3S56 - chains A and B; structure by X-ray diffraction, 1.88 A resolution.

Chain A (and B):
Name: Protease
Source organism: Human immunodeficiency virus 1
Notes: EC 3.4.23.16; chain B of this document is another copy of the same molecule, construct and numbering; everything in this record applies to it too
UniProt: Q7SSI0 (Q7SSI0_9HIV1); residue numbers follow UniProt; this construct covers 1-99
Sequence (99 residues; row label = number of the first residue in the row):
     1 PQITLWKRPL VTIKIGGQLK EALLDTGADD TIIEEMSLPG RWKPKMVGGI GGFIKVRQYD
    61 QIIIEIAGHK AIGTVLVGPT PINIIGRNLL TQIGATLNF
Differences from the reference sequence: engineered mutation K7 (Gln in Q7SSI0), I32 (Val in Q7SSI0), I33 (Leu in Q7SSI0), V47 (Ile in Q7SSI0), I63 (Leu in Q7SSI0), A67 (Cys in Q7SSI0), I82 (Val in Q7SSI0), A95 (Ser in Q7SSI0)
Small-molecule neighbours: Fortovase (ROC; (2S)-N-[(2S,3R)-4-[(2S,3S,4aS,8aS)-3-(tert-butylcarbamoyl)-3,4,4a,5,6,7,8,8a-octahydro-1H-isoquinolin-2-yl]-3-hydroxy-1 -phenyl-butan-2-yl]-2-(quinolin-2-ylcarbonylamino)butanediamide): L23, D25, G27, A28, D29, D30, I32, V47, G48, G49, I50, F53, T80, P81, I82, I84
What the authors report for this chain:
  - binding site for Fortovase: R8, L10, E21, L23, G27, I32, E34, W42, P44, V47, G48, F53, P81, I82, N83

How chain A and chain B interact:
Pairs across the interface - 91 pairs, chain A then chain B:
  P1(A) - L97(B)
  P1(A) - N98(B)
  P1(A) - F99(B)  hydrogen bond (backbone-backbone)
  Q2(A) - T96(B)  hydrogen bond
  Q2(A) - L97(B)
  Q2(A) - N98(B)
  I3(A) - T96(B)
  I3(A) - L97(B)  hydrogen bond (backbone-backbone)
  I3(A) - F99(B)  hydrophobic
  L5(A) - R87(B)  hydrogen bond (backbone-side chain)
  L5(A) - L90(B)  hydrophobic
  L5(A) - T91(B)
  L5(A) - A95(B)
  W6(A) - R87(B)
  W6(A) - T91(B)
  K7(A) - R87(B)
  R8(A) - D29(B)  salt bridge
  R8(A) - R87(B)
  P9(A) - T26(B)
  P9(A) - R87(B)
  L23(A) - G27(B)
  L24(A) - T26(B)  hydrogen bond (backbone-side chain)
  L24(A) - L97(B)  hydrophobic
  L24(A) - F99(B)  hydrophobic
  D25(A) - D25(B)
  D25(A) - T26(B)
  D25(A) - G27(B)
  T26(A) - L5(B)
  T26(A) - P9(B)
  T26(A) - L24(B)  hydrogen bond (side chain-backbone)
  T26(A) - D25(B)
  T26(A) - T26(B)  hydrogen bond (side chain-backbone)
  T26(A) - L97(B)
  G27(A) - L23(B)
  G27(A) - D25(B)  hydrogen bond (backbone-side chain)
  D29(A) - R8(B)  salt bridge
  I32(A) - I50(B)  hydrophobic
  G48(A) - I50(B)
  G49(A) - I50(B)
  I50(A) - I32(B)  hydrophobic
  I50(A) - G49(B)
  I50(A) - I50(B)
  I50(A) - G51(B)  hydrogen bond (backbone-backbone)
  I50(A) - G52(B)
  I50(A) - I54(B)  hydrophobic
  I50(A) - T80(B)
  I50(A) - I84(B)  hydrophobic
  G51(A) - G51(B)
  G51(A) - G52(B)
  G51(A) - I54(B)
  G52(A) - G51(B)
  I54(A) - I50(B)
  A67(A) - F99(B)  hydrophobic
  H69(A) - F99(B)
  R87(A) - L5(B)  hydrogen bond (side chain-backbone)
  R87(A) - W6(B)
  R87(A) - K7(B)  hydrogen bond (side chain-backbone)
  R87(A) - R8(B)
  R87(A) - P9(B)
  L90(A) - L5(B)  hydrophobic
  T91(A) - L5(B)
  T91(A) - W6(B)
  I93(A) - F99(B)
  G94(A) - N98(B)
  G94(A) - F99(B)
  A95(A) - L5(B)
  A95(A) - N98(B)
  A95(A) - F99(B)  hydrophobic
  T96(A) - Q2(B)  hydrogen bond
  T96(A) - I3(B)
  T96(A) - T96(B)
  T96(A) - L97(B)
  T96(A) - N98(B)  hydrogen bond (backbone-backbone)
  L97(A) - Q2(B)
  L97(A) - I3(B)  hydrogen bond (backbone-backbone)
  L97(A) - L24(B)  hydrophobic
  L97(A) - T26(B)
  L97(A) - T96(B)
  N98(A) - P1(B)
  N98(A) - Q2(B)
  N98(A) - G94(B)
  N98(A) - A95(B)
  N98(A) - T96(B)  hydrogen bond (backbone-backbone)
  N98(A) - N98(B)  hydrogen bond
  F99(A) - P1(B)  hydrogen bond (backbone-backbone)
  F99(A) - I3(B)  hydrophobic
  F99(A) - L24(B)  hydrophobic
  F99(A) - A67(B)  hydrophobic
  F99(A) - H69(B)
  F99(A) - I93(B)
  F99(A) - A95(B)  hydrophobic
Other interface residues (no listed pair), chain A (37 interface residues in all): T4, F53, T80, P81
Other interface residues (no listed pair), chain B (37 interface residues in all): T4, G48, P81

Overview:
The chain A/chain B interface involves 37 residues from each chain; the contacts include 17 hydrogen bonds and
2 salt bridges. Among the polar pairs are R8(A)-D29(B), Q2(A)-T96(B) and L5(A)-R87(B). Bound to chain A:
Fortovase. The paper reports a binding site for Fortovase at R8(A), L10(A) and E21(A) among others.
Chain A and chain B are both Protease (Human immunodeficiency virus 1); the structure, HIV-1 protease triple
mutants V32I, I47V, V82I with antiviral drug saquinavir, was determined by X-ray diffraction, deposited
together with 3S43, 3S45, 3S53 and 3S54.
